6L8F - chains B and A of the 4 polymer chains in the assembly; structure by X-ray diffraction, 2.40 A resolution.

== Chain B (and A) ==
Molecule: Antitoxin
Organism: Staphylococcus aureus (strain NCTC 8325 / PS 47)
Notes: chain A of this document is another copy of the same molecule, construct and numbering; everything in this record applies to it too
UniProt: Q2G285 (Q2G285_STAA8); residue numbers follow UniProt; this construct covers 1-83
Sequence (89 residues; row label = number of the first residue in the row; numbers below 1 keep their minus sign (His-5 is residue -5)):
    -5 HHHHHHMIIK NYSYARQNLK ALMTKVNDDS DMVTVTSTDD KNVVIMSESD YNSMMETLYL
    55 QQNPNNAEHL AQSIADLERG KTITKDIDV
Unresolved in the structure: -5 to 0 (chain A: -5 to -1)
Sequence notes: expression tag (-5 to 0)
From the paper describing this entry:
  - self-association interface (contacts with another copy of this molecule): Leu13, Val20, Val29
  - conformationally variable residues (domain motion, side-chain flip): Met1 to Gln56
  - mutagenesis - N5A/K14A/T32A, Y6A, Y6A/S7A, S7A, R10A, R10A/Q11A, Q11A: decreased binding to promoter DNA

== How chain B and chain A interact ==
Pairs across the interface - 71 pairs, chain B then chain A:
  Tyr6(B) - Leu13(A)
  Tyr6(B) - Lys14(A)  hydrogen bond (side chain-backbone)
  Arg10(B) - Arg10(A)  hydrogen bond (backbone-side chain)
  Arg10(B) - Gln11(A)
  Arg10(B) - Leu13(A)
  Gln11(B) - Arg10(A)
  Leu13(B) - Tyr6(A)  hydrophobic
  Leu13(B) - Ala9(A)
  Leu13(B) - Arg10(A)
  Lys14(B) - Tyr6(A)
  Lys14(B) - Ser31(A)  hydrogen bond
  Met17(B) - Tyr6(A)  hydrophobic
  Met17(B) - Val29(A)
  Met17(B) - Lys35(A)
  Met17(B) - Val37(A)  hydrophobic
  Thr18(B) - Lys35(A)
  Val20(B) - Val37(A)  hydrophobic
  Asn21(B) - Lys35(A)  hydrogen bond (side chain-backbone)
  Asn21(B) - Asn36(A)
  Asn21(B) - Val37(A)
  Asp22(B) - Lys35(A)  salt bridge
  Met26(B) - Tyr45(A)
  Thr28(B) - Glu42(A)
  Val29(B) - Met17(A)  hydrophobic
  Ser31(B) - Lys14(A)
  Ser31(B) - Met17(A)
  Asp33(B) - Lys14(A)  salt bridge
  Lys35(B) - Met17(A)
  Lys35(B) - Asn21(A)  hydrogen bond (backbone-side chain)
  Lys35(B) - Asp22(A)
  Asn36(B) - Asn21(A)  hydrogen bond (backbone-side chain)
  Asn36(B) - Ser41(A)
  Asn36(B) - Glu42(A)  hydrogen bond
  Val37(B) - Met17(A)  hydrophobic
  Val37(B) - Val20(A)  hydrophobic
  Val37(B) - Asn21(A)
  Val37(B) - Ile39(A)  hydrophobic
  Val37(B) - Met40(A)
  Val38(B) - Val38(A)
  Val38(B) - Ile39(A)
  Val38(B) - Met40(A)  hydrogen bond (backbone-backbone)
  Val38(B) - Glu42(A)
  Val38(B) - Tyr45(A)  hydrophobic
  Ile39(B) - Val37(A)  hydrophobic
  Ile39(B) - Val38(A)
  Ile39(B) - Ile39(A)  hydrophobic
  Met40(B) - Val37(A)
  Met40(B) - Val38(A)  hydrogen bond (backbone-backbone)
  Met40(B) - Met40(A)  hydrophobic
  Met40(B) - Tyr45(A)  hydrophobic
  Ser41(B) - Asn36(A)
  Glu42(B) - Asn36(A)  hydrogen bond
  Glu42(B) - Val37(A)
  Glu42(B) - Val38(A)
  Tyr45(B) - Met1(A)  hydrophobic
  Tyr45(B) - Met26(A)
  Tyr45(B) - Val38(A)  hydrophobic
  Tyr45(B) - Met40(A)  hydrophobic
  Met48(B) - Met48(A)  hydrophobic
  Met48(B) - Met49(A)  hydrophobic
  Met48(B) - Leu52(A)  hydrophobic
  Met49(B) - Met48(A)  hydrophobic
  Thr51(B) - Leu52(A)
  Leu52(B) - Met48(A)  hydrophobic
  Leu52(B) - Thr51(A)
  Leu52(B) - Leu52(A)  hydrophobic
  Gln55(B) - Leu52(A)
  Gln55(B) - Gln55(A)
  Pro58(B) - Glu62(A)
  Pro58(B) - Ala65(A)  hydrophobic
  Ala65(B) - Pro58(A)  hydrophobic
Interface residues without a listed pair, chain B (35 interface residues in all): Ala9, Gln56, Ala61, Glu62
Interface residues without a listed pair, chain A (37 interface residues in all): Thr18, Thr28, Thr30, Asp33, Gln56, Ala61

== Overview ==
Chain B and chain A form an interface of 35 and 37 residues respectively; the contacts include 10 hydrogen
bonds and 2 salt bridges. Polar contacts include Asp22(B)-Lys35(A), Asp33(B)-Lys14(A) and Tyr6(B)-Lys14(A).
The paper reports that N5A/K14A/T32A, Y6A and Y6A/S7A of chain B, among others, reduce binding to promoter
DNA; conformational variability at Met1(B); 7 substitutions were tested in all.
Both chains are Antitoxin (Staphylococcus aureus (strain NCTC 8325 / PS 47)). Entry 6L8F (Crystal structure of
heterotetrameric complex of YoeB-YefM toxin-antitoxin from Staphylococcus aureus) was determined by X-ray
diffraction together with 7CUA and 6L8E from the same study.
